5U05 - chains A and D of the 4 polymer chains in the assembly; structure by electron microscopy, 7.90 A resolution (low resolution: residue-level contacts below are approximate; hydrogen-bond / salt-bridge calls are withheld).

== Chain A (and D) ==
Name: CTP synthase
From: Escherichia coli
Notes: EC 6.3.4.2; chain D of this document is another copy of the same molecule, construct and numbering; everything in this record applies to it too
UniProt: B7MLA1 (PYRG_ECO45); numbering as in UniProt (aligned over 1-545)
Sequence (545 residues; each row starts with the number of its first residue):
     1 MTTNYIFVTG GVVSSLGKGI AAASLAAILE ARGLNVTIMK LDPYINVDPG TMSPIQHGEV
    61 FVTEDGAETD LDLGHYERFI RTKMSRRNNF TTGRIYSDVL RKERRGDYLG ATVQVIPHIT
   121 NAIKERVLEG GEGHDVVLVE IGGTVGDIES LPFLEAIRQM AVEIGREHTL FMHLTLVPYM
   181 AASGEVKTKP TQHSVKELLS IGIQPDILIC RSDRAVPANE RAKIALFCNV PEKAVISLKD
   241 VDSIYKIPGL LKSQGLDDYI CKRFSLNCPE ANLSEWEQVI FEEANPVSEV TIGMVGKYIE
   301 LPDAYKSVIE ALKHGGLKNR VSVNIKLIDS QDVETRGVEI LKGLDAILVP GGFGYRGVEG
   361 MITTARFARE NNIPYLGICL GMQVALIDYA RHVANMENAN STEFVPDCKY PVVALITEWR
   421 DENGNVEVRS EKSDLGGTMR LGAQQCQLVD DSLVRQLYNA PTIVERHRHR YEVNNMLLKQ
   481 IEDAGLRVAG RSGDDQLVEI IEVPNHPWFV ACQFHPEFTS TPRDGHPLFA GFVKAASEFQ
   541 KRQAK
Disordered / not traced: 428-437, 545
Cystine bridges: Cys261-Cys268
UniProt features mapped onto this chain:
  - active site: Cys379 (Nucleophile), His515, Glu517
  - binding site (CTP): Ser14, Asp147 to Glu149, Lys187 to Gln192, Lys223
  - binding site (UTP): Ser14, Lys187 to Gln192, Lys223
  - binding site (ATP): Ser15 to Ile20, Asp72, Lys239 to Val241
  - binding site (Mg(2+)): Asp72, Glu140
  - binding site (L-glutamine): Gly352, Leu380 to Gln383, Glu403, Arg470
What the authors report for this chain:
  - mutagenesis - F281C/T335C: decreased catalytic activity

== Interface between chain A and chain D ==
Pairs across the interface - 4 pairs, chain A then chain D:
  Arg158(A) - Asn229(D)
  Leu199(A) - Leu199(D)
  Ser200(A) - Ser200(D)
  Asn229(A) - Arg158(D)
Also at the interface, not in a pair above, chain A (6 interface residues in all): Ile116, Phe227
Also at the interface, not in a pair above, chain D (6 interface residues in all): Ile116, Phe227

== In short ==
Chain A and chain D each contribute 6 residues to their interface. UniProt lists 3 active-site residues, 11
CTP-binding residues, 8 UTP-binding residues and 10 ATP-binding residues on chain A. From the paper:
F281C/T335C of chain A reduce catalytic activity.
Chain A and chain D are both CTP synthase (Escherichia coli); the structure, Cryo-EM structure of the E. coli
CTP synthase tetramer, was determined by electron microscopy together with 5TKV, 5U03, 5U3C and 5U6R from the
same study.
